8DUN - chains K and M of the 12 polymer chains in the assembly; structure by electron microscopy, 5.84 A resolution (low resolution: residue-level contacts below are approximate; hydrogen-bond / salt-bridge calls are withheld).

== Chain K ==
Molecule: Spike glycoprotein E2
Source organism: Western equine encephalitis virus
UniProtKB: P13897 (POLS_WEEV); residues 14-421 here correspond to UniProt positions 330-737 (UniProt number = residue number + 316)
Sequence (408 residues; row label = number of the first residue in the row):
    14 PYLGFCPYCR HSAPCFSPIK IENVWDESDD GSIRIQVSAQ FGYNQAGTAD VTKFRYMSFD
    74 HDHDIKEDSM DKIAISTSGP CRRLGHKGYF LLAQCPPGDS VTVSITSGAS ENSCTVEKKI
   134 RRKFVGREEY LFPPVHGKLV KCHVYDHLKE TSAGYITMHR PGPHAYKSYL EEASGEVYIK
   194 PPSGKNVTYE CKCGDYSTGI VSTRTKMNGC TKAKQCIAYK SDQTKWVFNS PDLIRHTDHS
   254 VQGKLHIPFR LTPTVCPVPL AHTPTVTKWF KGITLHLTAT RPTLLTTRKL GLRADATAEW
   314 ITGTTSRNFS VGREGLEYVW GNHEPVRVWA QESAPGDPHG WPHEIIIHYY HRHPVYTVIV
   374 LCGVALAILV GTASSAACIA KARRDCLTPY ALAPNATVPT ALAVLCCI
Unresolved in the structure: 348-421
Swiss-Prot annotation at these positions:
  - region: Lys394 to Asp398 (Interaction with the capsid protein), Thr401 to Ile421 (Transient transmembrane before p62-6K protein processing)
  - lipidation (S-palmitoyl cysteine): Cys399, Cys419, Cys420
  - glycosylation (N-linked (GlcNAc...) asparagine): Asn199, Asn321
Cystine bridges: Cys19-Cys127, Cys22-Cys28, Cys94-Cys108, Cys155-Cys269, Cys204-Cys229, Cys206-Cys223
Covalent attachments: N-acetylglucosamine (NAG) linked to Asn199, Asn321

== Chain M ==
Molecule: Antibody SKW11 light chain
Source organism: Macaca fascicularis
Notes: antibody fragment or engineered binder
Sequence (214 residues; each row starts with the number of its first residue):
     1 DIQMTQSPSS LSASVGDTVT ITCRATQSIS SLLAWYQYKP GKAPKLLIYQ ASSLHIGVPS
    61 RFSGSGSGTD FTLTISSLQS EDFATYYCQQ HDSRPWTFGQ GTKVDIKRTV AAPSVFIFPP
   121 SEDQVKSGTV SVVCLLNNFY PREASVKWKV DGALKTGNSQ ESVTEQDSKD NTYSLSSTLT
   181 LSSTEYQSHK VYACEVTHQG LSSPVTKSFN RGEC
Unresolved in the structure: 1, 108-214

== Chain K / chain M interface ==
Pairs across the interface - 8 pairs, chain K then chain M:
  Gln58(K) with Ser30(M)
  Ala59(K) with Ser31(M)
  Lys198(K) with Gln27(M); Ser28(M)
  Gln236(K) with Asp92(M); Ser93(M); Arg94(M)
  Thr237(K) with Asp92(M)

== In short ==
5 residues of chain K face 7 of chain M across their interface. Covalently linked N-acetylglucosamine: at
Asn199(K) and Asn321(K).
Chain K is Spike glycoprotein E2 (Western equine encephalitis virus) and chain M is Antibody SKW11 light chain
(Macaca fascicularis); the structure, Cryo-EM Structure of Antibody SKW11 in complex with Western Equine
Encephalitis Virus spike (local refinement from ..., was determined by electron microscopy together with 8DEE,
8DEF, 8DEQ, 8DUL, 8DWO, 8EEU and 8EEV from the same study.
